Entry 4BVO (X-ray diffraction, 1.70 A resolution); this record covers chain A.

== Chain A ==
Name: Ectonucleoside triphosphate diphosphohydrolase I
From: Legionella pneumophila
Notes: EC 3.6.1.5
Reference sequence: Q5ZUA2 (Q5ZUA2_LEGPH); residues 37-393 here = UniProt positions 37-393
Sequence (365 residues; each row starts with the number of its first residue):
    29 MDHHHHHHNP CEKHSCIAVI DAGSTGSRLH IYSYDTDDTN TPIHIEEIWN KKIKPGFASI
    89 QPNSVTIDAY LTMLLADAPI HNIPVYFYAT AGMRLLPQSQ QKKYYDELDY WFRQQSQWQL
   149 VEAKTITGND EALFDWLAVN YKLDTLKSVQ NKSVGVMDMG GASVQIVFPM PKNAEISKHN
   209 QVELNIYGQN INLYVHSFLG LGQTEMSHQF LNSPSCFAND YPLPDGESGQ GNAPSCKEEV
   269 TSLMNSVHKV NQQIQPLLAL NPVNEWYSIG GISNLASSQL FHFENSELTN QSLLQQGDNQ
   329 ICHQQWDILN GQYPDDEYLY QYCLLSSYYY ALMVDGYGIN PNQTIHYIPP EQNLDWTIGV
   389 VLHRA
Disordered / not traced: 29-37
Differences from the reference sequence: expression tag (29-36); conflict Asp137 (Glu in Q5ZUA2), Val149 (Ala in Q5ZUA2)
Disulfides: Cys39-Cys44, Cys244-Cys264, Cys330-Cys351
Bound ions: Na+ site 1: Phe140, Gln143, Trp146; Na+ site 2 near Glu233 (its only coordinating residue here)
Small-molecule neighbours: 12-polytungstate (E43): Lys82, Gln89, Pro90, Asn91, Gln128, Lys131

== Overview ==
Chain A binds 12-polytungstate. The Na+ site 1 is built by Phe140, Gln143 and Trp146.
Chain A is Ectonucleoside triphosphate diphosphohydrolase I (Legionella pneumophila); the structure,
Legionella pneumophila NTPDase1 crystal form VI (part-open) in complex with polytungstate POM-1, was
determined by X-ray diffraction.
